9K3L - chains B and N of the 6 polymer chains in the assembly; structure by electron microscopy, 3.01 A resolution.

# Chain B
Protein: Guanine nucleotide-binding protein G(I)/G(S)/G(T) subunit beta-1, HiBiT
From: Homo sapiens
Reference sequence: P62873 (GBB1_HUMAN); numbering as in UniProt (aligned over 2-340)
Sequence (371 residues; each row starts with the number of its first residue; numbers below 1 keep their minus sign (Met-4 is residue -4)):
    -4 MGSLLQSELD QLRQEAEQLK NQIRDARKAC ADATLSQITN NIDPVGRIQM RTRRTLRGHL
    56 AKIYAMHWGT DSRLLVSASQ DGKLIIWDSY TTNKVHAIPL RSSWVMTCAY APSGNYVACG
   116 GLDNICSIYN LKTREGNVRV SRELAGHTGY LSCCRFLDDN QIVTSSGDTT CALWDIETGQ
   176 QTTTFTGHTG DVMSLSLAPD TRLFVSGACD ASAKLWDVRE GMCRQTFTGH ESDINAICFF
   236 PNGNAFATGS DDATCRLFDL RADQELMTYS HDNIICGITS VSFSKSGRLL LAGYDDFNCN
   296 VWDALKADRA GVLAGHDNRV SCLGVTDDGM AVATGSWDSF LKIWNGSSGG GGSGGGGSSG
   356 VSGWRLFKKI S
Unresolved in the structure: -4 to 2, 344-366
Construct notes: initiating methionine (-4); expression tag (-3 to 1); linker (341-355)

# Chain N
Protein: Nb35
From: synthetic construct
Sequence (160 residues; row label = number of the first residue in the row; numbers below 1 keep their minus sign (Met-21 is residue -21)):
   -21 MKYLLPTAAA GLLLLAAQPA MAQVQLQESG GGLVQPGGSL RLSCAASGFT FSNYKMNWVR
    39 QAPGKGLEWV SDISQSGASI SYTGSVKGRF TISRDNAKNT LYLQMNSLKP EDTAVYYCAR
    99 CPAPFTRDCF DVTSTTYAYR GQGTQVTVSS HHHHHHEPEA
Unresolved in the structure: -21 to 3, 128-138
Disulfides: Cys22-Cys96, Cys99-Cys107

# Chain B / chain N interface
Pairs across the interface (12; chain B residue first):
  Cys204(B) with Tyr117(N)
  Asp205(B) with Ala116(N); Tyr117(N)
  Ala206(B) with Tyr117(N)
  Glu226(B) with Phe27(N); Thr28(N), hydrogen bond; Tyr32(N); Arg98(N), hydrogen bond (backbone-side chain)
  Ser227(B) with Pro100(N), hydrogen bond (side chain-backbone); Tyr117(N)
  Asp228(B) with Tyr117(N), hydrogen bond
  Ile270(B) with Phe103(N), hydrophobic
Also at the interface, not in a pair above, chain B (10 interface residues in all): Thr184, Asp246, Asp247
Also at the interface, not in a pair above, chain N (11 interface residues in all): Ala101, Pro102, Thr114

# Summary
10 residues of chain B and 11 residues of chain N are in contact; the contacts include 4 hydrogen bonds. Among
the polar pairs are Glu226(B)-Thr28(N), Glu226(B)-Arg98(N) and Ser227(B)-Pro100(N).
Here chain B is Guanine nucleotide-binding protein G(I)/G(S)/G(T) subunit beta-1, HiBiT (Homo sapiens) and
chain N is Nb35 (synthetic construct). Entry 9K3L (Cryo-EM structure of the unliganded human melanocortin
receptor 2 (MC2R)-Gs complex) was determined by electron microscopy (same publication as 9K3F, 9K3H, 9K3K and
9K3P).
